3EAT - chain X; structure by X-ray diffraction, 2.50 A resolution.

Chain X:
Name: Pyoverdine biosynthesis protein PvcB
From: Pseudomonas aeruginosa
UniProtKB: Q9I1L4 (Q9I1L4_PSEAE); numbering as in UniProt (aligned over 1-291)
Chain sequence (293 residues; numbered -1 to 291; the number before each row is that of its first residue; numbers below 1 keep their minus sign (Gly-1 is residue -1)):
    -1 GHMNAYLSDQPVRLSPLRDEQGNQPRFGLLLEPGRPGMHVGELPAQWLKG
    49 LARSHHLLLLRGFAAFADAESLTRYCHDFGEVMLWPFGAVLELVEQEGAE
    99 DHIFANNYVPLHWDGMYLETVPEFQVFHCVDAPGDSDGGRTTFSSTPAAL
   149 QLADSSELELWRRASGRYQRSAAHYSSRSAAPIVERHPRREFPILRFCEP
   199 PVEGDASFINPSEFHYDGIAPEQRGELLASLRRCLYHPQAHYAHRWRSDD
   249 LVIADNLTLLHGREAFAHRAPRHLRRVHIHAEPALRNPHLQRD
Disordered / not traced: 169-173, 200-209
Construct notes: expression tag (-1 to 0)
Curated features (UniProtKB/Swiss-Prot):
  - binding site (Fe cation): His110, Asp112, His259

Summary:
UniProt lists 3 Fe cation-binding residues.
Chain X is Pyoverdine biosynthesis protein PvcB (Pseudomonas aeruginosa); the structure, Crystal structure of
the PvcB (PA2255) protein from Pseudomonas aeruginosa, was determined by X-ray diffraction (same publication
as 3E59).
